4JT2 - chains A and B; structure by X-ray diffraction, 2.49 A resolution.

== Chain A (and B) ==
Name: Metallophosphoesterase
Organism: Clostridium thermocellum
Notes: EC 2.7.1.78; chain B of this document is another copy of the same molecule, construct and numbering; everything in this record applies to it too
Reference sequence: A3DJ38 (A3DJ38_CLOTH); numbering as in UniProt (aligned over 1-170)
Chain sequence (171 residues; numbered 0 to 170; the number before each row is that of its first residue; numbering starts at 0):
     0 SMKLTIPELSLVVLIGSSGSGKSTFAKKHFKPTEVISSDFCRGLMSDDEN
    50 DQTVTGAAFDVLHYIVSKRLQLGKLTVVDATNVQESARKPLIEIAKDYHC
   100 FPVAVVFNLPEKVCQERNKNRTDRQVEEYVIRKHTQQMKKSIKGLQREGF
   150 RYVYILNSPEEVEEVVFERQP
Differences from the reference sequence: expression tag (0); engineered mutation Mse44 (Val in A3DJ38), Mse137 (Leu in A3DJ38)
Modified residues: Mse1 (selenomethionine; parent Met); Mse44 (selenomethionine; parent Met); Mse137 (selenomethionine; parent Met)
Metal / ion sites: Mg2+: Ser22 (together with CTP)
Small-molecule neighbours: CTP: Ser16, Ser17, Gly18, Ser19, Gly20, Lys21, Ser22, Thr23, Asp38, Asp78, Thr80, Arg116, Arg120, Asp122, Arg123

== How chain A and chain B interact ==
Contacting residue pairs (26; chain A residue first):
  Ser0(A) with Arg146(B)
  Mse1(A) with Gln145(B); Arg146(B)
  Lys2(A) with Arg150(B), hydrogen bond (backbone-side chain)
  Thr4(A) with Phe100(B); Arg150(B), hydrogen bond; Tyr151(B)
  Lys142(A) with Asn156(B)
  Gln145(A) with Tyr153(B)
  Arg146(A) with Ser0(B), hydrogen bond (side chain-backbone); Glu163(B), salt bridge
  Arg150(A) with Lys2(B); Thr4(B), hydrogen bond; Tyr153(B); Glu167(B)
  Tyr151(A) with Thr4(B); Tyr151(B), hydrogen bond; Tyr153(B); Gln169(B)
  Tyr153(A) with Gln145(B); Arg150(B); Tyr151(B)
  Asn156(A) with Lys142(B), hydrogen bond (side chain-backbone)
  Glu160(A) with Arg146(B)
  Glu163(A) with Arg146(B), salt bridge
  Glu167(A) with Arg150(B)
Also at the interface, not in a pair above, chain A (19 interface residues in all): Leu3, Phe100, Asn107, Val152, Gln169
Also at the interface, not in a pair above, chain B (18 interface residues in all): Mse1, Leu3, Val152, Glu160

== Summary ==
Chain A and chain B form an interface of 19 and 18 residues respectively; the contacts include 6 hydrogen
bonds and 2 salt bridges. Polar contacts include Arg146(A)-Glu163(B), Lys2(A)-Arg150(B) and Thr4(A)-Arg150(B).
Chain A binds CTP.
Chain A and chain B are both Metallophosphoesterase (Clostridium thermocellum); the structure, Structure of
Clostridium thermocellum polynucleotide kinase bound to CTP, was determined by X-ray diffraction (same
publication as 4JST, 4JSY and 4JT4).
